7KAB - chains A and B of the 3 polymer chains in the assembly; structure by X-ray diffraction, 2.50 A resolution.

Chain A:
Protein: Phenylalanine--tRNA ligase alpha subunit
Source organism: Mycobacterium tuberculosis (strain ATCC 25618 / H37Rv)
Notes: EC 6.1.1.20
UniProt: P9WFU3 (SYFA_MYCTU); residues 1-341 here = UniProt positions 1-341
Amino-acid sequence (341 residues; numbered 1 to 341; the number before each row is that of its first residue):
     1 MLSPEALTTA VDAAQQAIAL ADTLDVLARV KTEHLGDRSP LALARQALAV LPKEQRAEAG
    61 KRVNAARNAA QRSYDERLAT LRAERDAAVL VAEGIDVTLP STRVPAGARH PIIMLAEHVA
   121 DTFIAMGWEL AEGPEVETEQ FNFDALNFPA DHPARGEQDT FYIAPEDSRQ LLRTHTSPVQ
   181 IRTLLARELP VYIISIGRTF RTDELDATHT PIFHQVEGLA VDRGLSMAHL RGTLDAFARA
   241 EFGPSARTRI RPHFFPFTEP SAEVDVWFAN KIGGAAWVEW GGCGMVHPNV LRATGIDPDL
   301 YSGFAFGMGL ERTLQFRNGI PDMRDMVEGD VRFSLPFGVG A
Not modelled in the structure: 1-3, 53-55
UniProt features mapped onto this chain:
  - binding site (Mg(2+)): Glu259
Metal / ion sites: Mg2+ site 1: Gly156, Gln158; Mg2+ site 2: Glu259 (shared with Glu476(B) of chain B); Mg2+ site 3: Glu263, Glu279
Residues lining bound ligands:
  - r-1,2-propanediol (PGR), molecule 1: Ala150, Asp151, His152, Arg155, Gly156
  - r-1,2-propanediol (PGR), molecule 2: Arg182, Leu185, Ala186
  - phenylalanine (PHE): His175, Ser177, Gln180, Arg201, Gln215, Glu217, Phe255, Phe257, Thr258, Gly282, Cys283, Gly284, Ala305, Phe306, Gly307
Reported in the primary citation:
  - binding site for phenylalanine: His175, Arg201, Gln215, Phe255, Phe257, Thr258, Ala305
  - Mg2+ coordination: Glu263, Glu279

Chain B:
Protein: Phenylalanine--tRNA ligase beta subunit
Source organism: Mycobacterium tuberculosis (strain ATCC 25618 / H37Rv)
Notes: EC 6.1.1.20
UniProt: P9WFU1 (SYFB_MYCTU); residues 1-831 here = UniProt positions 1-831
Amino-acid sequence (835 residues; each row starts with the number of its first residue; numbers below 1 keep their minus sign (Gln-3 is residue -3)):
    -3 QSNAMRLPYS WLREVVAVGA SGWDVTPGEL EQTLLRIGHE VEEVIPLGPV DGPVTVGRVA
    57 DIEELTGYKK PIRACAVDIG DRQYREIICG ATNFAVGDLV VVALPGATLP GGFTISARKA
   117 YGRNSDGMIC SAAELNLGAD HSGILVLPPG AAEPGADGAG VLGLDDVVFH LAITPDRGYC
   177 MSVRGLAREL ACAYDLDFVD PASNSRVPPL PIEGPAWPLT VQPETGVRRF ALRPVIGIDP
   237 AAVSPWWLQR RLLLCGIRAT CPAVDVTNYV MLELGHPMHA HDRNRISGTL GVRFARSGET
   297 AVTLDGIERK LDTADVLIVD DAATAAIGGV MGAASTEVRA DSTDVLLEAA IWDPAAVSRT
   357 QRRLHLPSEA ARRYERTVDP AISVAALDRC ARLLADIAGG EVSPTLTDWR GDPPCDDWSP
   417 PPIRMGVDVP DRIAGVAYPQ GTTARRLAQI GAVVTHDGDT LTVTPPSWRP DLRQPADLVE
   477 EVLRLEGLEV IPSVLPPAPA GRGLTAGQQR RRTIGRSLAL SGYVEILPTP FLPAGVFDLW
   537 GLEADDSRRM TTRVLNPLEA DRPQLATTLL PALLEALVRN VSRGLVDVAL FAIAQVVQPT
   597 EQTRGVGLIP VDRRPTDDEI AMLDASLPRQ PQHVAAVLAG LREPRGPWGP GRPVEAADAF
   657 EAVRIIARAS RVDVTLRPAQ YLPWHPGRCA QVFVGESSVG HAGQLHPAVI ERSGLPKGTC
   717 AVELNLDAIP CSAPLPAPRV SPYPAVFQDV SLVVAADIPA QAVADAVRAG AGDLLEDIAL
   777 FDVFTGPQIG EHRKSLTFAL RFRAPDRTLT EDDASAARDA AVQSAAERVG AVLRG
Sequence notes: expression tag (-3 to 0)
UniProt features mapped onto this chain:
  - binding site (Mg(2+)): Asp467, Asp473, Glu476, Glu477
Metal / ion sites: Mg2+ site 1: Glu476 (shared with Glu259(A) of chain A); Mg2+ site 2: Phe743, Glu807 (shared with 1 residue of chain C)
Residues lining bound ligands:
  - s-1,2-propanediol (PGO): Glu485, Val486, Ile487, Pro488
  - r-1,2-propanediol (PGR): Gly518, Asp583, Val584, Ala585, Leu637, Arg638, Pro640

Chain A / chain B interface:
Residue-residue contacts (180; chain A residue first):
  Pro100(A) - Pro643(B)
  Pro100(A) - Trp644(B)
  Ser101(A) - Trp644(B)
  Thr102(A) - Trp644(B)
  Arg103(A) - Glu639(B)  salt bridge
  Arg103(A) - Pro640(B)
  Arg103(A) - Trp644(B)
  Pro105(A) - Gly518(B)
  Pro105(A) - Pro640(B)
  Gly107(A) - Ala515(B)  hydrogen bond (backbone-backbone)
  Gly107(A) - Gly518(B)
  Gly107(A) - Tyr519(B)
  Ala108(A) - Ala515(B)
  Ala108(A) - Tyr519(B)  hydrogen bond (backbone-backbone)
  Ala108(A) - Val520(B)
  Ala108(A) - Glu521(B)  hydrogen bond (backbone-backbone)
  Arg109(A) - Arg508(B)
  Arg109(A) - Gly511(B)
  Arg109(A) - Arg512(B)
  Arg109(A) - Ala515(B)
  Arg109(A) - Glu521(B)
  His110(A) - Glu521(B)  hydrogen bond (backbone-side chain)
  His110(A) - Leu523(B)
  Ile113(A) - Glu521(B)
  Glu117(A) - Arg508(B)  salt bridge
  Glu117(A) - Arg512(B)  salt bridge
  Ala120(A) - Arg508(B)
  Asp121(A) - Arg508(B)  salt bridge
  Ile124(A) - Leu500(B)  hydrophobic
  Met126(A) - Ala494(B)
  Gly127(A) - Pro495(B)
  Gly127(A) - Gly497(B)  hydrogen bond (backbone-backbone)
  Trp128(A) - Ala494(B)
  Glu129(A) - Gly497(B)
  Glu129(A) - Arg498(B)  salt bridge
  Leu130(A) - Leu500(B)  hydrophobic
  Leu130(A) - Gln504(B)  hydrogen bond (backbone-side chain)
  Glu132(A) - Gln504(B)  hydrogen bond
  Glu132(A) - Arg507(B)  salt bridge
  Pro134(A) - Gln591(B)
  Pro134(A) - Gln626(B)
  Glu135(A) - Gln591(B)  hydrogen bond (backbone-side chain)
  Glu135(A) - Gln626(B)  hydrogen bond (backbone-side chain)
  Val136(A) - Val593(B)  hydrophobic
  Val136(A) - Leu623(B)
  Val136(A) - Pro624(B)  hydrophobic
  Val136(A) - Gln626(B)  hydrogen bond (backbone-side chain)
  Glu137(A) - Leu623(B)
  Thr138(A) - Leu619(B)
  Thr138(A) - Leu623(B)
  Gln140(A) - Leu604(B)
  Gln140(A) - Ile605(B)  hydrogen bond (side chain-backbone)
  Gln140(A) - Val607(B)
  Gln140(A) - Leu619(B)
  Phe141(A) - Leu619(B)  hydrophobic
  Asp144(A) - Leu604(B)
  Asp144(A) - Val607(B)
  Asp151(A) - Ala351(B)
  Asp151(A) - Ser354(B)  hydrogen bond (backbone-side chain)
  Asp151(A) - Arg355(B)  salt bridge
  Asp151(A) - Arg358(B)  salt bridge
  His152(A) - Pro171(B)
  His152(A) - Ser354(B)
  His152(A) - Arg358(B)
  His152(A) - Glu371(B)
  Pro153(A) - Arg372(B)
  Ala154(A) - Pro171(B)  hydrophobic
  Gly156(A) - Arg358(B)
  Glu157(A) - Ser-2(B)  hydrogen bond
  Glu157(A) - Glu371(B)
  Thr160(A) - Asn552(B)  hydrogen bond (backbone-side chain)
  Phe161(A) - Val550(B)  hydrophobic
  Phe161(A) - Asn552(B)
  Phe161(A) - Leu554(B)  hydrophobic
  Tyr162(A) - Val550(B)
  Tyr162(A) - Leu551(B)  hydrogen bond (backbone-backbone)
  Tyr162(A) - Asn552(B)  hydrogen bond (backbone-side chain)
  Ile163(A) - Thr548(B)
  Ile163(A) - Arg549(B)
  Ile163(A) - Leu551(B)
  Ala164(A) - Arg549(B)  hydrogen bond (backbone-backbone)
  Ala164(A) - Leu551(B)
  Pro165(A) - Leu551(B)
  Glu166(A) - Leu551(B)
  Ser168(A) - Gly601(B)
  Arg169(A) - Val602(B)  hydrogen bond (side chain-backbone)
  Arg169(A) - Leu604(B)
  Gln170(A) - Thr599(B)
  Gln170(A) - Arg600(B)
  Gln170(A) - Ser622(B)  hydrogen bond (side chain-backbone)
  Gln170(A) - Leu623(B)
  Gln170(A) - Pro624(B)
  Leu172(A) - Phe527(B)  hydrophobic
  Arg182(A) - Asp620(B)  salt bridge
  Arg182(A) - Leu623(B)
  Leu184(A) - Arg610(B)
  Leu185(A) - Arg610(B)  hydrogen bond (backbone-side chain)
  Tyr192(A) - Pro495(B)
  Arg198(A) - Pro524(B)  hydrogen bond (side chain-backbone)
  Phe200(A) - Pro526(B)  hydrophobic
  Asp203(A) - Leu554(B)
  Pro211(A) - Leu554(B)  hydrophobic
  Ile212(A) - Thr525(B)
  Ile212(A) - Pro526(B)
  His214(A) - Leu523(B)
  Ser226(A) - Arg428(B)
  Ser226(A) - Ile429(B)
  Met227(A) - Ile429(B)  hydrogen bond (backbone-backbone)
  Met227(A) - Ala430(B)
  Met227(A) - Ile487(B)  hydrophobic
  Ala228(A) - Ala430(B)
  Ala228(A) - Ile487(B)
  Ala228(A) - Pro488(B)
  Ala228(A) - Ser489(B)
  Ala228(A) - Val490(B)  hydrogen bond (backbone-backbone)
  His229(A) - Val490(B)
  His229(A) - Pro492(B)
  Arg231(A) - Leu484(B)  hydrogen bond (side chain-backbone)
  Arg231(A) - Glu485(B)
  Arg231(A) - Ile487(B)  hydrogen bond (side chain-backbone)
  Arg231(A) - Pro488(B)
  Arg231(A) - Ser489(B)  hydrogen bond (backbone-side chain)
  Gly232(A) - Ser489(B)  hydrogen bond (backbone-side chain)
  Gly232(A) - Val490(B)
  Gly232(A) - Leu491(B)
  Thr233(A) - Pro492(B)
  Asp235(A) - Ser489(B)  hydrogen bond
  Ile250(A) - Leu484(B)  hydrophobic
  Arg251(A) - Leu31(B)
  Arg251(A) - Leu484(B)
  Pro252(A) - Leu31(B)
  Pro252(A) - Arg32(B)
  Pro252(A) - Ile33(B)
  Pro252(A) - Gly34(B)
  Pro252(A) - Arg480(B)
  Pro252(A) - Leu484(B)
  His253(A) - Thr170(B)
  His253(A) - Glu476(B)
  Phe254(A) - Thr170(B)
  Phe254(A) - Pro171(B)  hydrophobic
  Phe254(A) - Asp172(B)
  Glu259(A) - Ala472(B)
  Glu259(A) - Asp473(B)
  Glu259(A) - Glu476(B)
  Pro260(A) - Glu476(B)
  Pro260(A) - Leu479(B)  hydrophobic
  Ser261(A) - Glu476(B)  hydrogen bond (backbone-side chain)
  His287(A) - Gln470(B)
  Pro288(A) - Gln470(B)
  Pro288(A) - Ala472(B)
  Asn289(A) - Gln470(B)  hydrogen bond
  Arg292(A) - Gln470(B)  hydrogen bond
  Arg292(A) - Asp608(B)  hydrogen bond (side chain-backbone)
  Arg292(A) - Arg609(B)
  Arg292(A) - Arg610(B)  hydrogen bond (backbone-backbone)
  Ala293(A) - Val607(B)
  Ala293(A) - Arg609(B)
  Ala293(A) - Arg610(B)
  Ala293(A) - Pro611(B)
  Thr294(A) - Arg610(B)  hydrogen bond (backbone-side chain)
  Gly295(A) - Arg610(B)
  Met326(A) - Leu523(B)
  Glu328(A) - Arg575(B)  hydrogen bond (backbone-side chain)
  Glu328(A) - Arg579(B)  salt bridge
  Gly329(A) - Ile522(B)
  Gly329(A) - Asn576(B)  hydrogen bond (backbone-side chain)
  Asp330(A) - Asn576(B)
  Asp330(A) - Arg579(B)  salt bridge
  Asp330(A) - Leu581(B)
  Val331(A) - Asn576(B)  hydrogen bond (backbone-side chain)
  Val331(A) - Leu581(B)  hydrophobic
  Val331(A) - Leu586(B)  hydrophobic
  Arg332(A) - Arg579(B)
  Arg332(A) - Leu581(B)
  Ser334(A) - Val520(B)
  Leu335(A) - Val520(B)  hydrophobic
  Val339(A) - Ala515(B)
  Val339(A) - Leu516(B)
  Ala341(A) - Arg512(B)
  Ala341(A) - Leu516(B)  hydrophobic
Also at the interface, not in a pair above, chain A (104 interface residues in all): Leu99, Val104, Ala106, Ile112, Ala145, Arg187, Thr202, Glu204, Leu225, Ala236, Ala262, Met285, Phe304, Glu311, Val327, Gly340
Also at the interface, not in a pair above, chain B (101 interface residues in all): Pro350, Gly431, Val475, Pro493, Gly499, Ser517, Pro553, Leu561, Ala572, Val584, Phe587, Ala590, Gly603, Ile616

In short:
The interface between chain A and chain B involves 104 residues on one side and 101 on the other, with 37
hydrogen bonds and 11 salt bridges. Polar pairs include Arg103(A)-Glu639(B), Glu117(A)-Arg508(B) and
Glu117(A)-Arg512(B). From the paper: a binding site for phenylalanine at His175(A), Arg201(A) and Gln215(A)
among others; Mg2+ coordination by Glu263(A) and Glu279(A).
Chain A is Phenylalanine--tRNA ligase alpha subunit and chain B is Phenylalanine--tRNA ligase beta subunit,
both from Mycobacterium tuberculosis (strain ATCC 25618 / H37Rv); the structure, M. tuberculosis PheRS complex
with cognate precursor tRNA and phenylalanine, was determined by X-ray diffraction, deposited together with
7K98, 7K9M and 7KA0.
